4X65 - chains A and H of the 23 polymer chains in the assembly; structure by X-ray diffraction, 3.35 A resolution.

== Chain A ==
Molecule: 16S rRNA
Organism: Thermus thermophilus HB8
Sequence (1522 nucleotides; each row starts with the number of its first residue; note: 42 numbers in that range are skipped by the numbering (no residue carries them; nothing is unmodelled there); a row labelled like 190A-190L holds insertion residues (190A, then the next letters in order); numbering starts at 0):
     0 UUUGUUGGAG AGUUUGAUCC UGGCUCAGGG UGAACGCUGG CGGCGUGCCU AAGACAUGCA
    60 AGUCGUGCGG G
    73 CCGCGGGGUU UU
    88 ACUCCG
    95 UGGUC
   101 AGCGGCGGAC GGGUGAGUAA CGCGUGGGU
  129A G
   130 ACCUACCCGG AAGAGGGGGA CAACCCGGGG AAACUCGGGC UAAUCCCCCA UGUGGACCCG
   190 C
190A-190L CCCUUGGGGUGU
   191 GUCCAAAGGG CUUU
   216 GCCCGCUUCC GGAUGGGCCC GCGUCCCAUC AGCUAGUUGG UGGGGUAAUG GCCCACCAAG
   276 GCGACGACGG GUAGCCGGUC UGAGAGGAUG GCCGGCCACA GGGGCACUGA GACACGGGCC
   336 CCACUCCUAC GGGAGGCAGC AGUUAGGAAU CUUCCGCAAU GGGCGCAAGC CUGACGGAGC
   396 GACGCCGCUU GGAGGAAGAA GCCCUUCGGG GUGUAAACUC CUGAA
   442 CCCGGGACGA AACCCCCGAC GA
   474 GGGGACUGAC GGUACCGGG
   494 GUAAUAGCGC CGGCCAACUC CGUGCCAGCA GCCGCGGUAA UACGGAGGGC GCGAGCGUUA
   554 CCCGGAUUCA CUGGGCGUAA AGGGCGUGUA GGCGGCCUGG GGCGUCCCAU GUGAAAGACC
   614 ACGGCUCAAC CGUGGGGGAG CGUGGGAUAC GCUCAGGCUA GACGGUGGGA GAGGGUGGUG
   674 GAAUUCCCGG AGUAGCGGUG AAAUGCGCAG AUACCGGGAG GAACGCCGAU GGCGAAGGCA
   734 GCCACCUGGU CCACCCGUGA CGCUGAGGCG CGAAAGCGUG GGGAGCAAAC CGGAUUAGAU
   794 ACCCGGGUAG UCCACGCCCU AAACGAUGCG CGCUAGGUCU CUGGGUCU
   848 CCUGGGGGCC GAAGCUAACG CGUUAAGCGC GCCGCCUGGG GAGUACGGCC GCAAGGCUGA
   908 AACUCAAAGG AAUUGACGGG GGCCCGCACA AGCGGUGGAG CAUGUGGUUU AAUUCGAAGX
   968 AACGCGAAGA ACCUUACCAG GCCUUGACAU GCUAGG
 1003A G
  1004 AACCCGGGUG AAAGCCUGGG GUGCCCC
1030A-1030D GCGA
  1031 GGGGAGCCCU AGCACAGGUG CUGCAUGGCC GUCGUCAGCU CGUGCCGUGA GGUGUUGGGU
  1091 UAAGUCCCGC AACGAGCGCA ACCCCCGCCG UUAGUUGCCA GCGGUUCGGC CGGGCACUCU
  1151 AACGGGACUG CCCGCGAAA
  1171 GCGGGAGGAA GGAGGGGACG ACGUCUGGUC AGCAUGGCCC UUACGGCCUG GGCGACACAC
  1231 GUGCUACAAU GCCCACUACA AAGCGAUGCC ACCCGGCAAC GGGGAGCUAA UCGCAAAAAG
  1291 GUGGGCCCAG UUCGGAUUGG GGUCUGCAAC CCGACCCCAU GAAGCCGGAA UCGCUAGUAA
  1351 UCGCGGAUCA G
 1361A C
  1362 CAUGCCGCGG UGAAUACGUU CCCGGGCCUU GUACACACXG CCXGUXACGC CAUGGGAGCG
  1422 GGCUCUACCC GAAGUCGCCG GG
  1446 AGCCUACGGG
  1459 CAGGCGCCGA GGGUAGGGCC CGUGACUGGG GCGAAGUCGU AACAAGGUAG CUGUACCGGA
  1519 AGGUGCGGCU GGAUCCACUC CUUUCU
Unresolved in the structure: 0-4, 1534-1538
Construct notes: conflict C1534 (A132811 in 55771382), A1535 (C132812 in 55771382)
Modified / non-standard residues: PSU (pseudouridine-5'-monophosphate) at position 516, 7MG (7N-methyl-8-hydroguanosine-5'-monophosphate) at position 527, M2G (N2-dimethylguanosine-5'-monophosphate) at position 966, 5MC (5-methylcytidine-5'-monophosphate) at position 967, 2MG (2N-methylguanosine-5'-monophosphate) at position 1207, 5MC (5-methylcytidine-5'-monophosphate) at position 1400, 4OC (4n,o2'-methylcytidine-5'-monophosphate) at position 1402, 5MC (5-methylcytidine-5'-monophosphate) at position 1404, 5MC (5-methylcytidine-5'-monophosphate) at position 1407, UR3 (3-methyluridine-5'-monophoshate) at position 1498, MA6 (6N-dimethyladenosine-5'-monophoshate) at position 1518, MA6 (6N-dimethyladenosine-5'-monophoshate) at position 1519, PSU (pseudouridine-5'-monophosphate) at position 1540, PSU (pseudouridine-5'-monophosphate) at position 1541
Ion coordination: Mg2+ site 1: G6 (shared with 1 residue of chain D); Mg2+ site 2 near U12 (its only coordinating residue here); K+ site 1 near U14 (its only coordinating residue here); Mg2+ site 3 near G21 (its only coordinating residue here); Mg2+ site 4: G46, G394; Mg2+ site 5 near C48 (its only coordinating residue here); Mg2+ site 6 near A53 (its only coordinating residue here); Mg2+ site 7: G61, U62; Mg2+ site 8: G70, U98; Mg2+ site 9: U83, C1543; Mg2+ site 10 near G107 (its only coordinating residue here); Mg2+ site 11 near A109 (its only coordinating residue here); 101 more Mg2+ sites not listed; 20 more K+ sites not listed
Residues lining bound ligands:
  - paromomycin (PAR), molecule 1: G31, C47, C48, A50, A51, G52, A53, G113, U114, G115, A353, C355, A356, U358, U359, A360, G361, U365, C366
  - paromomycin (PAR), molecule 2: G567, G568, C569, G570, G575, G821, C822, C862, U863, G874, C875, C879
  - paromomycin (PAR), molecule 3: G610, A611, C613, A614, A622, C623, C624, G625, U626
  - paromomycin (PAR), molecule 4: G661, G662, A663, G664, A665, G666, G667, U740, G741, G742, U743
  - paromomycin (PAR), molecule 5: U669, G670, G671, U672, G673, G714, A715, A716, C717, C805, C806
  - paromomycin (PAR), molecule 6: 5MC_1404, G1405, U1406, 5MC_1407, A1408, C1409, G1489, C1490, G1491, A1492, A1493, G1494, U1495, C1496

== Chain H ==
Molecule: 30S ribosomal protein S8
Organism: Thermus thermophilus (strain HB8 / ATCC 27634 / DSM 579)
UniProtKB: Q5SHQ2 (RS8_THET8); residues 1-138 here = UniProt positions 1-138
Chain sequence (138 residues; row label = number of the first residue in the row):
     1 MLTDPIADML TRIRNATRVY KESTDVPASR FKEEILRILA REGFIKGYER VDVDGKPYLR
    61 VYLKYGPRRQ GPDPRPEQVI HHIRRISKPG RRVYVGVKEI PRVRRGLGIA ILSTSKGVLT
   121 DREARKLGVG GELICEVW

== How chain A and chain H interact ==
Pairs across the interface - 71 pairs, chain A then chain H:
  C564(A) with Arg91(H), hydrogen bond to the sugar
  C586(A) with Pro89(H), phosphate contact; Gly90(H), sugar contact
  G587(A) with Thr3(H), sugar contact; Pro89(H), phosphate contact; Arg92(H), salt bridge to the phosphate
  G588(A) with Leu2(H), sugar contact; Pro5(H), phosphate contact
  C589(A) with Pro5(H), phosphate contact; Ala28(H), phosphate contact; Ser29(H), phosphate contact
  C590(A) with Ser29(H), phosphate contact; Arg30(H), hydrogen bond to the phosphate
  U591(A) with Arg30(H), salt bridge to the phosphate
  G597(A) with Tyr94(H), hydrogen bond to the base
  U598(A) with Tyr94(H), phosphate contact
  C599(A) with Val95(H), sugar contact; Gly96(H), phosphate contact; Val97(H), phosphate contact; Val129(H), sugar contact; Gly130(H), hydrogen bond to the sugar; Gly131(H), sugar contact
  C600(A) with Gly96(H), phosphate contact; Val97(H), hydrogen bond to the phosphate; Gly128(H), sugar contact
  A640(A) with Ser115(H), hydrogen bond to the sugar
  U641(A) with Ser115(H), sugar contact
  A642(A) with Ser113(H), hydrogen bond to the base; Thr114(H), base contact; Ser115(H), base contact; Val118(H), sugar contact
  C643(A) with Phe31(H), sugar contact; Ser113(H), hydrogen bond to the sugar; Glu132(H), hydrogen bond to the sugar
  G644(A) with Arg92(H), sugar contact
  U652(A) with Lys56(H), hydrogen bond to the phosphate
  A653(A) with Lys56(H), salt bridge to the phosphate
  G654(A) with Met1(H), sugar contact
  A753(A) with Met1(H), base contact
  G755(A) with Met1(H), sugar contact
  C824(A) with Met1(H), hydrogen bond to the sugar
  G825(A) with Leu2(H), sugar contact; Asp8(H), hydrogen bond to the sugar; Thr11(H), base contact; Arg12(H), hydrogen bond to the sugar
  C826(A) with Arg12(H), sugar contact; Asn15(H), hydrogen bond to the base
  U827(A) with Asn15(H), sugar contact; Val19(H), sugar contact; Lys21(H), salt bridge to the phosphate
  A828(A) with Lys21(H), salt bridge to the phosphate
  A859(A) with Val19(H), base contact
  A860(A) with Arg18(H), sugar contact; Arg75(H), hydrogen bond to the phosphate
  G861(A) with Arg75(H), salt bridge to the phosphate
  G874(A) with Asn15(H), base contact
  C875(A) with Thr11(H), base contact; Arg14(H), hydrogen bond to the sugar; Asn15(H), hydrogen bond to the sugar
  G876(A) with Ala7(H), sugar contact; Thr11(H), hydrogen bond to the sugar; Arg14(H), hydrogen bond to the phosphate
  C877(A) with Thr3(H), hydrogen bond to the base; Asp4(H), sugar contact; Ala7(H), sugar contact; Lys88(H), salt bridge to the phosphate; Pro89(H), phosphate contact
  G878(A) with Thr3(H), sugar contact; Lys88(H), phosphate contact; Pro89(H), phosphate contact
  C879(A) with Gly90(H), phosphate contact
Interface residues without a listed pair, chain A (37 interface residues in all): A632, G823
Interface residues without a listed pair, chain H (42 interface residues in all): Lys32, Pro57, Lys98, Gly117

== Overview ==
37 residues of chain A face 42 of chain H across their interface, with 20 hydrogen bonds and 7 salt bridges.
Polar contacts include G597(A)-Tyr94(H), A642(A)-Ser113(H) and C826(A)-Asn15(H). Chain A binds 6 copies of
paromomycin. G46(A) and G394(A) coordinate Mg2+ site 4.
Chain A is 16S rRNA (Thermus thermophilus HB8) and chain H is 30S ribosomal protein S8 (Thermus thermophilus
(strain HB8 / ATCC 27634 / DSM 579)); the structure, Crystal Structure of 30S ribosomal subunit from Thermus
thermophilus, was determined by X-ray diffraction (same publication as 4X62, 4X64 and 4X66).
